8PQQ - chains B and D of the 4 polymer chains in the assembly; structure by X-ray diffraction, 2.23 A resolution.

== Chain B (and D) ==
Name: Nucleoside 2-deoxyribosyltransferase
From: Chroococcidiopsis thermalis PCC 7203
Notes: chain D of this document is another copy of the same molecule, construct and numbering; everything in this record applies to it too
Reference sequence: K9TVX3 (K9TVX3_CHRTP); residues 1-155 here = UniProt positions 1-155
Chain sequence (155 residues; numbered 1 to 155; the number before each row is that of its first residue):
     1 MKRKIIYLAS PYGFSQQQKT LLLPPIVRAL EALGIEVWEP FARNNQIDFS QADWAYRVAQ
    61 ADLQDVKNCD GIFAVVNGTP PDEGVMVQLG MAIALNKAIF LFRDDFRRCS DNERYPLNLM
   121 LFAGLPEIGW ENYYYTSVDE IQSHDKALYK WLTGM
Not modelled in the structure: 155 (chain D: 1, 155)
Sequence notes: engineered mutation Gln88 (Glu in K9TVX3)
Residues lining bound ligands:
  - clofarabine (CFB; 2-chloro-9-(2-deoxy-2-fluoro-b -D-arabinofuranosyl)-9H-purin-6-amine), molecule 1: Tyr7, Ala9, Ser10, Phe14, Pro40, Phe41, Asn44, Trp54, Val58, Asp62, Asp82, Gly84, Val85, Gln88
  - clofarabine (CFB), molecule 2: Asp111, Asn118, Leu119, Met120
Reported in the primary citation:
  - binding site for clofarabine: Ser10, Asp62, Asp111, Asn118
  - catalytic residues: Asp111 (proposed by the authors, not directly observed)
  - mutagenesis - D62N, E88Q (50-fold), M120C: decreased catalytic activity
  - mutagenesis - E88Q: unchanged catalytic activity on 2'-deoxyribosylation
  - specificity-determining residues: Asp62 (proposed by the authors, not directly observed)

== Interface between chain B and chain D ==
Residue-residue contacts - 65 pairs, chain B then chain D:
  Ala52(B) with Arg114(D), hydrogen bond (backbone-side chain)
  Asp53(B) with Arg114(D); Glu127(D)
  Trp54(B) with Asp111(D); Asn112(D)
  Ala55(B) with Asn112(D); Leu119(D)
  Tyr56(B) with Tyr115(D); Leu125(D); Glu127(D)
  Arg57(B) with Glu127(D), salt bridge
  Val58(B) with Leu119(D), hydrophobic
  Ala59(B) with Leu119(D), hydrophobic
  Gln60(B) with Ala123(D), hydrogen bond (side chain-backbone)
  Asp62(B) with Met120(D)
  Pro80(B) with Pro80(D), hydrophobic; Glu83(D)
  Glu83(B) with Pro80(D); Met86(D); Asn118(D)
  Gly84(B) with Asn118(D)
  Met86(B) with Glu83(D); Met86(D), hydrophobic; Val87(D)
  Val87(B) with Met86(D); Gly90(D); Met120(D)
  Gln88(B) with Met120(D)
  Gly90(B) with Val87(D); Gly90(D); Met91(D), hydrogen bond (backbone-backbone)
  Met91(B) with Gly90(D); Met91(D); Ile93(D), hydrophobic; Ala94(D), hydrophobic; Met120(D), hydrophobic
  Ile93(B) with Met91(D), hydrophobic
  Ala94(B) with Met91(D), hydrophobic; Leu95(D), hydrophobic
  Leu95(B) with Ala94(D), hydrophobic
  Asp111(B) with Phe14(D); Trp54(D)
  Asn112(B) with Trp54(D); Ala55(D)
  Arg114(B) with Ala52(D), hydrogen bond (side chain-backbone); Asp53(D)
  Tyr115(B) with Ala55(D), hydrophobic; Tyr56(D)
  Asn118(B) with Phe14(D); Glu83(D); Gly84(D)
  Leu119(B) with Trp54(D), hydrophobic; Ala55(D); Val58(D), hydrophobic; Ala59(D), hydrophobic
  Met120(B) with Asp62(D); Gly84(D); Val87(D); Gln88(D); Met91(D), hydrophobic
  Leu121(B) with Glu83(D)
  Ala123(B) with Gln60(D), hydrogen bond (backbone-side chain)
  Leu125(B) with Tyr56(D)
  Glu127(B) with Asp53(D); Tyr56(D)
Interface residues without a listed pair, chain B (38 interface residues in all): Phe14, Leu63, Pro81, Asp82, Leu89, Pro126
Interface residues without a listed pair, chain D (37 interface residues in all): Leu63, Pro81, Asp82, Leu89, Leu121, Pro126

== Summary ==
38 residues of chain B face 37 of chain D across their interface; the contacts include 5 hydrogen bonds and 1
salt bridge. Among the polar pairs are Arg57(B)-Glu127(D), Ala52(B)-Arg114(D) and Gln60(B)-Ala123(D). Ligands
of chain B: clofarabine. The paper reports the catalytic residue Asp111(B); D62N, E88Q and M120C of chain B
reduce catalytic activity.
Chain B and chain D are both Nucleoside 2-deoxyribosyltransferase (Chroococcidiopsis thermalis PCC 7203); the
structure, Nucleoside 2'deoxyribosyltransferase from Chroococcidiopsis thermalis PCC 7203 E88Q Mutant bound to
Clofarabine, was determined by X-ray diffraction.
